PDB entry 2Y1T | X-ray diffraction, 1.89 A resolution | chains A and B of the 3 polymer chains in the assembly

== Chain A (and B) ==
Molecule: SPBC2 prophage-derived deoxyuridine 5'-triphosphate nucleotidohydrolase yoss
From: Bacillus subtilis
Notes: EC 3.6.1.23; chain B of this document is another copy of the same molecule, construct and numbering; everything in this record applies to it too
Reference sequence: O34919 (YOSS_BACSU); residue numbers follow UniProt; this construct covers 1-142
Sequence (142 residues; row label = number of the first residue in the row):
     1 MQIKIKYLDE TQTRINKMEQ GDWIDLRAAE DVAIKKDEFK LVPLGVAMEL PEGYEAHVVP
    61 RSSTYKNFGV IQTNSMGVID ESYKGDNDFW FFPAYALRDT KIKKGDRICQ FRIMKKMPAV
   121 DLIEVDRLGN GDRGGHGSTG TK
Unresolved in the structure: 129-142
UniProt features mapped onto this chain:
  - active site: Asp-80 (Proton acceptor)
  - binding site (dUMP): Ser-62, Asn-74, Tyr-83, Phe-91

== Interface between chain A and chain B ==
Contacting residue pairs (56):
  Met-1(A) / Val-120(B)
  Met-1(A) / Asp-121(B)  hydrogen bond (backbone-backbone)
  Gln-2(A) / Asp-121(B)
  Gln-2(A) / Ile-123(B)
  Ile-3(A) / Val-120(B)  hydrophobic
  Ile-3(A) / Asp-121(B)  hydrogen bond (backbone-backbone)
  Ile-3(A) / Leu-122(B)
  Ile-3(A) / Ile-123(B)  hydrogen bond (backbone-backbone)
  Lys-4(A) / Ile-123(B)
  Lys-4(A) / Leu-128(B)
  Ile-5(A) / Leu-122(B)  hydrophobic
  Ile-5(A) / Ile-123(B)  hydrogen bond (backbone-backbone)
  Ile-5(A) / Glu-124(B)
  Ile-5(A) / Val-125(B)  hydrogen bond (backbone-backbone)
  Lys-6(A) / Val-125(B)
  Lys-6(A) / Asp-126(B)
  Tyr-7(A) / Glu-124(B)
  Arg-14(A) / Glu-124(B)  salt bridge
  Ile-15(A) / Leu-122(B)  hydrophobic
  Asn-16(A) / Leu-122(B)
  Met-18(A) / Met-117(B)  hydrophobic
  Met-18(A) / Ala-119(B)
  Met-18(A) / Val-120(B)  hydrogen bond (backbone-backbone)
  Met-18(A) / Leu-122(B)  hydrophobic
  Gln-20(A) / Lys-116(B)
  Gly-21(A) / Lys-116(B)
  Gly-21(A) / Met-117(B)
  Asp-22(A) / Asp-80(B)
  Asp-22(A) / Lys-116(B)  salt bridge
  Asp-22(A) / Met-117(B)
  Trp-23(A) / Glu-55(B)  hydrogen bond
  Trp-23(A) / Val-78(B)
  Ile-24(A) / Met-117(B)  hydrophobic
  Ala-47(A) / Leu-128(B)  hydrophobic
  Met-48(A) / Leu-128(B)
  Pro-60(A) / Asn-74(B)
  Pro-60(A) / Ser-75(B)
  Tyr-65(A) / Phe-39(B)  hydrophobic
  Tyr-65(A) / Thr-73(B)
  Tyr-65(A) / Tyr-95(B)
  Ile-71(A) / Ile-71(B)  hydrophobic
  Ile-71(A) / Thr-73(B)
  Ser-75(A) / Ser-75(B)  hydrogen bond (backbone-side chain)
  Met-76(A) / Met-76(B)  hydrophobic
  Lys-84(A) / Leu-128(B)
  Gly-85(A) / Leu-128(B)
  Asp-86(A) / Arg-127(B)
  Asp-86(A) / Leu-128(B)  hydrogen bond (side chain-backbone)
  Leu-97(A) / Tyr-95(B)  hydrophobic
  Gln-110(A) / Val-78(B)
  Arg-112(A) / Glu-55(B)  salt bridge
  Arg-112(A) / Lys-115(B)  hydrogen bond (side chain-backbone)
  Arg-112(A) / Lys-116(B)
  Arg-112(A) / Met-117(B)
  Ile-113(A) / Met-117(B)  hydrogen bond (backbone-side chain)
  Met-114(A) / Met-114(B)  hydrophobic
Also at the interface, not in a pair above, chain A (39 interface residues in all): Glu-19, Glu-49, Val-59, Arg-61, Ser-62, Val-70, Gln-72, Phe-111
Also at the interface, not in a pair above, chain B (26 interface residues in all): His-57, Pro-118

== Overview ==
39 residues of chain A face 26 of chain B across their interface, with 11 hydrogen bonds and 3 salt bridges.
Among the polar pairs are Arg-14(A)/Glu-124(B), Asp-22(A)/Lys-116(B) and Arg-112(A)/Glu-55(B). UniProt lists
active-site residue Asp-80(A) and 4 dUMP-binding residues on chain A.
Chain A and chain B are both SPBC2 prophage-derived deoxyuridine 5'-triphosphate nucleotidohydrolase yoss
(Bacillus subtilis); the structure, Bacillus subtilis prophage dUTPase in complex with dUDP, was determined by
X-ray diffraction (same publication as 2XX6 and 2XY3).
